PDB entry 3V9T | X-ray diffraction, 1.65 A resolution | chains A and C

== Chain A ==
Name: Peroxisome proliferator-activated receptor gamma
Source organism: Homo sapiens
Notes: fragment: ligand binding domain
UniProt: P37231 (PPARG_HUMAN); residues 206-477 here correspond to UniProt positions 234-505 (UniProt number = residue number + 28)
Amino-acid sequence (283 residues; each row starts with the number of its first residue):
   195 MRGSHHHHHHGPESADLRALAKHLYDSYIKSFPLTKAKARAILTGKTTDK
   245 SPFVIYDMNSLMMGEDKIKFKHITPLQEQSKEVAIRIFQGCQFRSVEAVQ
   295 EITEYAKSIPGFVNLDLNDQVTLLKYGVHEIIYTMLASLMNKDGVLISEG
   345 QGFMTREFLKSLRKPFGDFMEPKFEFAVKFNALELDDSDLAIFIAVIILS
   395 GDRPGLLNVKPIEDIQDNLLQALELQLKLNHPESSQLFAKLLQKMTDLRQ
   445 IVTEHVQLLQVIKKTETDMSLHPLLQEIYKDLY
Unresolved in the structure: 195-205, 263-273, 462-463, 477
Differences from the reference sequence: expression tag (195-205)
Residues lining bound ligands: 17L ((9aS)-8-acetyl-N-[(3-ethoxynaphthalen-1-yl)methyl]-1,7-dihydroxy-3-methoxy-9a-methyl-9-oxo-9,9a-dihydrodibenzo[b,d]furan-4-carboxamide): Ile262, Ile281, Gly284, Cys285, Phe287, Arg288, Ser289, His323, Ile326, Tyr327, Leu330, Met334, Val339, Ile341, Ser342, Met348, Leu353, Phe363, Met364, Lys367, Phe368, His449

== Chain C ==
Name: Peptide from Peroxisome proliferator-activated receptor gamma coactivator 1-alpha
UniProt: Q9UBK2 (PRGC1_HUMAN); residues 1-19 here correspond to UniProt positions 136-154 (UniProt number = residue number + 135)
Amino-acid sequence (19 residues; numbered 1 to 19; the number before each row is that of its first residue):
     1 QEAEEPSLLKKLLLAPANT
Unresolved in the structure: 1-6, 17-19

== How chain A and chain C interact ==
Residue-residue contacts (18):
  Gln294(A) with Leu12(C)
  Thr297(A) with Leu13(C)
  Lys301(A) with Leu12(C), hydrogen bond (side chain-backbone); Leu13(C), hydrogen bond (side chain-backbone); Ala15(C), hydrogen bond (side chain-backbone)
  Phe306(A) with Leu13(C), hydrophobic
  Leu311(A) with Lys10(C); Leu14(C), hydrophobic
  Asn312(A) with Lys10(C), hydrogen bond
  Gln314(A) with Leu13(C)
  Val315(A) with Leu9(C), hydrophobic; Leu13(C), hydrophobic
  Leu318(A) with Leu13(C), hydrophobic
  Pro467(A) with Leu8(C)
  Leu468(A) with Leu8(C)
  Glu471(A) with Ser7(C), hydrogen bond; Leu8(C), hydrogen bond (side chain-backbone); Leu9(C), hydrogen bond (side chain-backbone)
Also at the interface, not in a pair above, chain A (16 interface residues in all): Val293, Glu298, Lys319, Ile472

== In short ==
16 residues of chain A face 8 of chain C across their interface; the contacts include 7 hydrogen bonds. Polar
contacts include Lys301(A)-Leu12(C), Lys301(A)-Leu13(C) and Lys301(A)-Ala15(C). Ligands of chain A: compound
17L.
Chain A is Peroxisome proliferator-activated receptor gamma (Homo sapiens) and chain C is Peptide from
Peroxisome proliferator-activated receptor gamma coactivator 1-alpha; the structure, Crystal structure of the
PPARgamma-LBD complexed with a cercosporamide derivative modulator, was determined by X-ray diffraction,
deposited together with 3V9V and 3V9Y.
